Entry 2WKX (X-ray diffraction, 1.80 A resolution); this record covers chain A.

[Chain A]
Name: N-acetylmuramoyl-L-alanine amidase amid
From: Escherichia coli
Notes: EC 3.5.1.28
Reference sequence: P75820 (AMID_ECOLI); residues 3-261 here correspond to UniProt positions 18-276 (UniProt number = residue number + 15)
Amino-acid sequence (261 residues; numbered 1 to 261; the number before each row is that of its first residue):
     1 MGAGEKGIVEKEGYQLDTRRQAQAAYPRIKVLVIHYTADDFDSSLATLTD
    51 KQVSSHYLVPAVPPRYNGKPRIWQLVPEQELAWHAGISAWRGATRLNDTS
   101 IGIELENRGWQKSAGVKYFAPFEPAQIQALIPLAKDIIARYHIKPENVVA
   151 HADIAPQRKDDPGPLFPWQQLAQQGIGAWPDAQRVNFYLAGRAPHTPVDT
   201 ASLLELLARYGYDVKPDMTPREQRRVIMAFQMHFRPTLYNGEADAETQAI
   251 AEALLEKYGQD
Disordered / not traced: 1-4
Swiss-Prot annotation at these positions:
  - active site: E104 (Proton acceptor)
  - binding site (Zn(2+)): H35, H151, D161
  - binding site (substrate): Y36, T37
  - site: K159 (Transition state stabilizer)

[In short]
UniProt lists active-site residue E104, 3 Zn2+-binding residues and substrate-binding residues Y36 and T37.
Chain A is N-acetylmuramoyl-L-alanine amidase amid (Escherichia coli); the structure, Crystal structure of the
native E. coli zinc amidase AmiD, was determined by X-ray diffraction (same publication as 3D2Y, 3D2Z and
2BH7).
